7KHC - chains D and F of the 10 polymer chains in the assembly; structure by electron microscopy, 4.14 A resolution (low resolution: residue-level contacts below are approximate; hydrogen-bond / salt-bridge calls are withheld).

== Chain D ==
Name: DNA-directed RNA polymerase subunit beta'
From: Escherichia coli (strain K12)
Notes: EC 2.7.7.6
UniProt: P0A8T7 (RPOC_ECOLI); residue numbers follow UniProt; this construct covers 1-1407
Chain sequence (1407 residues; numbered 1 to 1407; the number before each row is that of its first residue):
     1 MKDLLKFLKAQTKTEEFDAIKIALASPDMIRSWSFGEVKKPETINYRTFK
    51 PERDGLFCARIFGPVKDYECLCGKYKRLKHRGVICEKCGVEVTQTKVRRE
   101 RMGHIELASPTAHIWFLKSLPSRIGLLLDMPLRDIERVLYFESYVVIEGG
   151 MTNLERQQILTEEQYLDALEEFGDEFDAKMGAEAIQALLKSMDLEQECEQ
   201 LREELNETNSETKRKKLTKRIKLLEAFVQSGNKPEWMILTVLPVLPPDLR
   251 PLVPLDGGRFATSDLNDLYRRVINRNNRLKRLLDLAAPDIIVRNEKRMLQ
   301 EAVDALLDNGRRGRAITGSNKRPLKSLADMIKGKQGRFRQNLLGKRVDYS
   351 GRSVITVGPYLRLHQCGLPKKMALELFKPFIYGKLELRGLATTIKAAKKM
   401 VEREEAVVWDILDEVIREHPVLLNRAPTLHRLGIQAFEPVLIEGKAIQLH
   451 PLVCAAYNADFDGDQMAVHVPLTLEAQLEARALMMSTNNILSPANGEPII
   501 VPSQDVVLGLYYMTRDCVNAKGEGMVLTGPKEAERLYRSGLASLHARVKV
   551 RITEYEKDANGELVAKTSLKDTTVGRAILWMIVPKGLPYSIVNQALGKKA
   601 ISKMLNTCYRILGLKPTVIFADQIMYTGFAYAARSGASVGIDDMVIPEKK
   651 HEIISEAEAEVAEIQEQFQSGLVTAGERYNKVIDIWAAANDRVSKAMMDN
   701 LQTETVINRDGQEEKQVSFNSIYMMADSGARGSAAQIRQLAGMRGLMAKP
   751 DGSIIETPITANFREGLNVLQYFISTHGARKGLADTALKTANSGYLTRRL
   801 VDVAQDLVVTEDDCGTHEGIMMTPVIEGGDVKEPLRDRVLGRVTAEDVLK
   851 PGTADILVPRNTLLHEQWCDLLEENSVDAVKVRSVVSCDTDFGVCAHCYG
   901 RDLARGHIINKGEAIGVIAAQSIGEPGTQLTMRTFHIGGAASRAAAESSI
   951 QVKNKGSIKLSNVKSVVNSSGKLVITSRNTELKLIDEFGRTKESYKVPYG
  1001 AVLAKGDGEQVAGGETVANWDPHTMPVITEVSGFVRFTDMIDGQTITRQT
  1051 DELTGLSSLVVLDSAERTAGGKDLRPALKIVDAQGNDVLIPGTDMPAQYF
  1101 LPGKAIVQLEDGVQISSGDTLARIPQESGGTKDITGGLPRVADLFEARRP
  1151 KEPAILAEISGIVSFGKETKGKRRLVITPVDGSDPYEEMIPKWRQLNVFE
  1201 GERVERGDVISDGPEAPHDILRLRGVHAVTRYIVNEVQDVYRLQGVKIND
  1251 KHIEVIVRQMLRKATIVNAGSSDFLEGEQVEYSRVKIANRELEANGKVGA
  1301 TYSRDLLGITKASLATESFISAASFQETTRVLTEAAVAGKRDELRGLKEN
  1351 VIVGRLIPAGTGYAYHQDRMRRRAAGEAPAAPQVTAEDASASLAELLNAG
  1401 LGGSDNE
Not modelled in the structure: 1-13, 932-944, 1127-1134, 1377-1407
Ion coordination: Zn2+ site 1: Cys70, Cys72, Cys85, Cys88; Mg2+: Asp462, Asp464; Zn2+ site 2: Cys814, Arg883, Cys888, Cys895, Cys898
UniProt features mapped onto this chain:
  - binding site (Zn(2+)): Cys70, Cys72, Cys85, Cys88, Cys814, Cys888, Cys895, Cys898
  - binding site (Mg(2+)): Asp460, Asp462, Asp464
  - modified residue: Lys983 (N6-acetyllysine)
  - mutagenesis: Gln504 (Q504P: Resistant to antibiotics salinamide A and B), Asn690 (N690D: Resistant to antibiotics salinamide A and B), Met697 (M697V: Resistant to antibiotics salinamide A and B), Ala735 (A735T: Resistant to antibiotics salinamide A and B), Arg738 (R738C/H/P/S: Resistant to antibiotics salinamide A and B), Ala748 (A748E: Resistant to antibiotics salinamide A and B), Pro758 (P758S/T: Resistant to antibiotics salinamide A and B), Phe763 (F763C: Resistant to antibiotics salinamide A and B), Ser775 (S775A: Resistant to antibiotics salinamide A and B), Ala779 (A779T/V: Resistant to antibiotics salinamide A and B), Arg780 (R780C: Resistant to antibiotics salinamide A and B), Gly782 (G782A/C: Resistant to antibiotics salinamide A and B), 1 further mutagenesis entry in UniProt
What the authors report for this chain:
  - mutagenesis - D256A: increased binding to rrnBP1 promoter

== Chain F ==
Name: RNA polymerase sigma factor RpoD
From: Escherichia coli (strain K12)
UniProt: P00579 (RPOD_ECOLI); numbering as in UniProt (aligned over 1-613)
Chain sequence (613 residues; row label = number of the first residue in the row):
     1 MEQNPQSQLKLLVTRGKEQGYLTYAEVNDHLPEDIVDSDQIEDIIQMIND
    51 MGIQVMEEAPDADDLMLAENTADEDAAEAAAQVLSSVESEIGRTTDPVRM
   101 YMREMGTVELLTREGEIDIAKRIEDGINQVQCSVAEYPEAITYLLEQYDR
   151 VEAEEARLSDLITGFVDPNAEEDLAPTATHVGSELSQEDLDDDEDEDEED
   201 GDDDSADDDNSIDPELAREKFAELRAQYVVTRDTIKAKGRSHATAQEEIL
   251 KLSEVFKQFRLVPKQFDYLVNSMRVMMDRVRTQERLIMKLCVEQCKMPKK
   301 NFITLFTGNETSDTWFNAAIAMNKPWSEKLHDVSEEVHRALQKLQQIEEE
   351 TGLTIEQVKDINRRMSIGEAKARRAKKEMVEANLRLVISIAKKYTNRGLQ
   401 FLDLIQEGNIGLMKAVDKFEYRRGYKFSTYATWWIRQAITRSIADQARTI
   451 RIPVHMIETINKLNRISRQMLQEMGREPTPEELAERMLMPEDKIRKVLKI
   501 AKEPISMETPIGDDEDSHLGDFIEDTTLELPLDSATTESLRAATHDVLAG
   551 LTAREAKVLRMRFGIDMNTDYTLEEVGKQFDVTRERIRQIEAKALRKLRH
   601 PSRSEVLRSFLDD
Not modelled in the structure: 1-114, 168-212, 237-242, 613
UniProt features mapped onto this chain:
  - DNA-binding region: Leu573 to Ala592 (H-T-H motif)
  - region: Arg584 to Arg599 (Interaction with anti-sigma factors)
  - motif: Asp403 to Gln406 (Interaction with polymerase core subunit RpoC)
  - site: Arg562 (Interaction with anti-sigma factors)
  - mutagenesis: Ala553 (A553D: Disrupts the interaction with Escherichia phage lambda antitermination protein Q), Arg596 (R596D/E: 2-fold reduction in activation of class II Crp-dependent promoters)

== Interface between chain D and chain F ==
Contacting residue pairs (67):
  Glu42(D) - Arg451(F)
  Thr43(D) - Thr449(F)
  Thr43(D) - Ile450(F)
  Ile44(D) - Ile450(F)
  Tyr46(D) - Arg451(F)
  Tyr46(D) - Pro453(F)
  Arg47(D) - Met456(F)
  Arg47(D) - Ile500(F)
  Lys79(D) - Thr569(F)
  Glu148(D) - Arg281(F)
  Glu148(D) - Arg285(F)
  Gly150(D) - Arg281(F)
  Gly150(D) - Arg285(F)
  Met151(D) - Met277(F)
  Met151(D) - Glu284(F)
  Met151(D) - Arg285(F)
  Met151(D) - Ile303(F)
  Met151(D) - Phe306(F)
  Thr152(D) - Lys299(F)
  Leu169(D) - Ser366(F)
  Leu169(D) - Ala370(F)
  Glu170(D) - Ile367(F)
  Glu171(D) - Arg363(F)
  Gly173(D) - Asn362(F)
  Gly173(D) - Ser366(F)
  Asp174(D) - Arg274(F)
  Asp174(D) - Asn362(F)
  Glu175(D) - Arg274(F)
  Glu175(D) - Arg281(F)
  Glu175(D) - Lys359(F)
  Val253(D) - Ile523(F)
  Arg259(D) - Lys502(F)
  Arg259(D) - Ile505(F)
  Phe260(D) - Pro504(F)
  Phe260(D) - Ile505(F)
  Ala261(D) - Ile505(F)
  Thr262(D) - Pro504(F)
  Thr262(D) - Ile505(F)
  Thr262(D) - Ser506(F)
  Thr262(D) - Met507(F)
  Asp264(D) - Ser506(F)
  Asp264(D) - Glu508(F)
  Arg270(D) - Thr449(F)
  Arg271(D) - Gln400(F)
  Asn274(D) - Gln446(F)
  Arg275(D) - Asp403(F)
  Arg278(D) - Asp403(F)
  Arg278(D) - Gln406(F)
  Arg278(D) - Glu407(F)
  Leu282(D) - Ile410(F)
  Leu285(D) - Met413(F)
  Pro288(D) - Lys376(F)
  Pro288(D) - Val380(F)
  Ile291(D) - Gln406(F)
  Ile291(D) - Asn409(F)
  Asn294(D) - Ile405(F)
  Asn294(D) - Gln406(F)
  Glu295(D) - Gln406(F)
  Met298(D) - Leu402(F)
  Met298(D) - Gln406(F)
  Arg322(D) - Pro510(F)
  Gln335(D) - Asp516(F)
  Thr392(D) - Ser609(F)
  Thr393(D) - Ser609(F)
  Ile394(D) - Leu532(F)
  Ile394(D) - Thr536(F)
  Lys398(D) - Leu532(F)
Interface residues without a listed pair, chain D (47 interface residues in all): Glu162, Leu166, Pro251, Ser263, Arg281, Asn320, Lys395
Interface residues without a listed pair, chain F (56 interface residues in all): Met273, Glu310, Lys377, Ile452, Glu503, Thr509, Leu519, Ala535, Val606, Phe610, Asp612
The authors on this interface:
  - interface residues, chain D: Ser143(D)

== In short ==
The interface between chain D and chain F involves 47 residues on one side and 56 on the other. Curated
annotation (UniProt) lists 8 Zn2+-binding residues, 3 Mg2+-binding residues and 13 mutagenesis sites on chain
D. The paper reports that D256A of chain D increases binding to rrnBP1 promoter; the interface residue
Ser143(D).
Here chain D is DNA-directed RNA polymerase subunit beta' and chain F is RNA polymerase sigma factor RpoD,
both from Escherichia coli (strain K12). Entry 7KHC (Escherichia coli RNA polymerase and rrnBP1 promoter
closed complex) was determined by electron microscopy, deposited together with 7KHE, 7KHB and 7KHI.
